Entry 8ASW (electron microscopy, 3.96 A resolution); this record covers chains C and X of the 5 polymer chains in the assembly.

[Chain C]
Name: Elongator complex protein 3
Organism: Saccharomyces cerevisiae
Notes: EC 2.3.1.-
UniProtKB: Q02908 (ELP3_YEAST); residues 1-557 here = UniProt positions 1-557
Amino-acid sequence (557 residues; each row starts with the number of its first residue):
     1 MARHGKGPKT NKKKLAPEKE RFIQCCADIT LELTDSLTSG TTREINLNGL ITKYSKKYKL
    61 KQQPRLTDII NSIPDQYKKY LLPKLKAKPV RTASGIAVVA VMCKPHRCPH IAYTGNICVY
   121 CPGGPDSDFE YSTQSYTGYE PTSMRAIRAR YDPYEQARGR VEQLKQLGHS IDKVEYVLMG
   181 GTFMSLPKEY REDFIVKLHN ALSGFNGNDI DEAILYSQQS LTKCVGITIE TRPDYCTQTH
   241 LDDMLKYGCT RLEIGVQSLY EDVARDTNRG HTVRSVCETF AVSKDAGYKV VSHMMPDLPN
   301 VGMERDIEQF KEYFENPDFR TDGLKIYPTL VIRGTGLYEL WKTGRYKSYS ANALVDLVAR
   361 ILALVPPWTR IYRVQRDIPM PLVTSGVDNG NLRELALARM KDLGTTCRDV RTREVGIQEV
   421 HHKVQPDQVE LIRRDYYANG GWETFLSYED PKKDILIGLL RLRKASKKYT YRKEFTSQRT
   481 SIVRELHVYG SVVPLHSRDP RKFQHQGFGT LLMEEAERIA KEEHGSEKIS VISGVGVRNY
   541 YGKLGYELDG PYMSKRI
Not modelled in the structure: 1-16, 491-504
Ion coordination: 4Fe-4S cluster Fe: Cys-108, His-110, Cys-118, Cys-121
Small-molecule neighbours:
  - 5'-deoxyadenosine (5AD): Tyr-120, Cys-121, Pro-122, Ser-135, Glu-230, Gln-257, Arg-269, His-293, Met-295, Tyr-327, Pro-328, Leu-330, Ile-332, Arg-376
  - 4Fe-4S cluster (SF4): Cys-108, His-110, Ile-117, Cys-118, Tyr-120, Cys-121, Gln-134, Thr-182, Arg-232, Arg-269
Swiss-Prot annotation at these positions:
  - binding site ([4Fe-4S] cluster): Cys-108, Cys-118, Cys-121
  - binding site (acetyl-CoA): Lys-173, Glu-485 to Val-488, Phe-508 to Thr-510, Tyr-541
  - cross-link: Lys-453 (Glycyl lysine isopeptide (Lys-Gly) (interchain with G-Cter in ubiquitin))
  - mutagenesis: Lys-53 (K53A: Does not affect tRNA modification), Lys-56 (K56A: Does not affect tRNA modification), Lys-57 (K57A: Does not affect tRNA modification), Lys-59 (K59A: Does not affect tRNA modification), Lys-61 (K61A: Does not affect tRNA modification), Arg-65 (R65A: Does not affect tRNA modification), Lys-78 (K78A: Does not affect tRNA modification), Lys-79 (K79A: Does not affect tRNA modification), Lys-86 to Lys-88 (Decreased tRNA modification), Arg-91 (R91A: Decreased tRNA modification), Cys-103 (C103A: Impaired tRNA wobble uridine modification), Cys-108 (C108A: Dissociation of the elongator complex following assembly. Abolished interaction with KTI11 and KTI12; C108S: Eliminates iron contents; when associated with S-118 and S-121), 19 further mutagenesis entries in UniProt
Reported in the primary citation:
  - binding site for 5'-deoxyadenosine: Gln-257, Tyr-327
  - binding site for Alanine tRNA (chain X): Tyr-136
  - catalytic residues: Lys-325, Tyr-327 (proposed by the authors, not directly observed)
  - mutagenesis - W341A/K342A: unchanged catalytic activity

[Chain X]
Molecule: Alanine tRNA
Sequence (73 nucleotides; each row starts with the number of its first residue):
     1 GGGCACAUGG CGCAGUUGGU AGCGCGCUUC CCUUGCAAGG AAGAGGUCAU CGGUUCGAUU
    61 CCGGUUGCGU CCA

[How chain C and chain X interact]
Contacting residue pairs - 50 pairs, chain C then chain X:
  Asn-48(C) / C27(X)  sugar contact
  Thr-52(C) / G10(X)  hydrogen bond to the sugar
  Lys-53(C) / G10(X)  sugar contact
  Lys-53(C) / C11(X)  salt bridge to the phosphate
  Lys-56(C) / G10(X)  sugar contact
  Lys-59(C) / C11(X)  hydrogen bond to the phosphate
  Lys-59(C) / G12(X)  salt bridge to the phosphate
  Gln-63(C) / G10(X)  base contact
  Gln-63(C) / G26(X)  hydrogen bond to the sugar
  Pro-64(C) / C27(X)  sugar contact
  Arg-65(C) / C27(X)  salt bridge to the phosphate
  Arg-65(C) / U28(X)  salt bridge to the phosphate
  Arg-65(C) / A38(X)  salt bridge to the phosphate
  Leu-66(C) / U28(X)  hydrogen bond to the phosphate
  Lys-88(C) / C30(X)  salt bridge to the phosphate
  Lys-88(C) / C36(X)  hydrogen bond to the base
  Val-90(C) / G35(X)  base contact
  Val-90(C) / C36(X)  base contact
  Arg-91(C) / U29(X)  salt bridge to the phosphate
  Arg-91(C) / C30(X)  salt bridge to the phosphate
  Arg-91(C) / C36(X)  hydrogen bond to the base
  Val-98(C) / G35(X)  phosphate contact
  Val-98(C) / C36(X)  phosphate contact
  Tyr-136(C) / U34(X)  hydrogen bond to the base
  Glu-140(C) / U34(X)  base contact
  Pro-141(C) / U33(X)  sugar contact
  Thr-142(C) / U34(X)  hydrogen bond to the sugar
  Arg-145(C) / U34(X)  salt bridge to the phosphate
  Arg-160(C) / U33(X)  sugar contact
  Arg-160(C) / U34(X)  salt bridge to the phosphate
  Gln-163(C) / A38(X)  base contact
  Leu-167(C) / U33(X)  base contact
  Leu-167(C) / A38(X)  base contact
  His-169(C) / U33(X)  base contact
  Met-179(C) / U34(X)  base contact
  Arg-370(C) / G35(X)  hydrogen bond to the base
  Arg-373(C) / C32(X)  salt bridge to the phosphate
  Arg-373(C) / U34(X)  hydrogen bond to the sugar
  Arg-373(C) / G35(X)  salt bridge to the phosphate
  Arg-376(C) / U34(X)  hydrogen bond to the base
  Asp-377(C) / U33(X)  phosphate contact
  Asp-377(C) / U34(X)  hydrogen bond to the sugar
  Gly-390(C) / C32(X)  phosphate contact
  Asn-391(C) / C31(X)  sugar contact
  Arg-393(C) / C31(X)  sugar contact
  Glu-394(C) / C31(X)  hydrogen bond to the sugar
  Arg-411(C) / C31(X)  salt bridge to the phosphate
  Arg-411(C) / C32(X)  base contact
  Arg-411(C) / G35(X)  base contact
  Ile-417(C) / C30(X)  phosphate contact
Interface residues without a listed pair, chain C (37 interface residues in all): Gly-49, Ala-100, Tyr-372, Val-420

[In short]
37 residues of chain C face 15 of chain X across their interface, with 13 hydrogen bonds and 13 salt bridges.
Polar pairs include Lys-88(C)/C36(X), Arg-91(C)/C36(X) and Tyr-136(C)/U34(X). Ligands of chain C: 4Fe-4S
cluster and 5'-deoxyadenosine. From the paper: catalytic residues Lys-325(C) and Tyr-327(C); W341A/K342A of
chain C leave catalytic activity unchanged.
Chain C is Elongator complex protein 3 (Saccharomyces cerevisiae) and chain X is Alanine tRNA; the structure,
Cryo-EM structure of yeast Elp123 in complex with alanine tRNA, was determined by electron microscopy together
with 8ASV, 8AT6 and 8AVG from the same study.
